Entry 7DVV (X-ray diffraction, 2.49 A resolution); this record covers chains A and M of the 4 polymer chains in the assembly.

Chain A:
Name: HTH marR-type domain-containing protein
From: Streptococcus agalactiae serotype III (strain NEM316)
Notes: fragment: heme sensor protein
UniProt: Q8E4J9 (Q8E4J9_STRA3); numbering as in UniProt (aligned over 1-146)
Amino-acid sequence (153 residues; row label = number of the first residue in the row):
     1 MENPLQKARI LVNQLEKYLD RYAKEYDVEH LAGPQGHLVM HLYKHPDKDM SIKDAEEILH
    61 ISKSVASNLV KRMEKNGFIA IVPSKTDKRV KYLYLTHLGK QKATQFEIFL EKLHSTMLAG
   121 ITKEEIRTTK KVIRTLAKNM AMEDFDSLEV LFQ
Unresolved in the structure: 1-2, 142-153
Differences from the reference sequence: expression tag (147-153)
Reported in the primary citation:
  - binding site for the 28-nt DNA strand: Lys53, Ser62, Lys63, Ser64, Ser67, Arg72, Arg89
  - mutagenesis - R89A: abolished binding to the 28-nt DNA strand
  - mutagenesis - K53A, S62A, K63A, S67A, K75A, H114A (Kd 25 nM): unchanged binding to the 28-nt DNA strand
  - mutagenesis - R72A: decreased binding to the 28-nt DNA strand

Chain M:
Molecule: 28-nt DNA strand
Sequence (28 nucleotides; numbered 1 to 28; the number before each row is that of its first residue):
     1 TTTAATAGTT ATCGTGAGAA CTATTTTA

Chain A / chain M interface:
Contacting residue pairs (25):
  Arg9(A) - DT15(M)  hydrogen bond to the phosphate
  Arg9(A) - DG16(M)  salt bridge to the phosphate
  Asn13(A) - DG16(M)  hydrogen bond to the phosphate
  Arg21(A) - DG18(M)  salt bridge to the phosphate
  Ser51(A) - DG8(M)  phosphate contact
  Ile52(A) - DG8(M)  hydrogen bond to the phosphate
  Ile52(A) - DT9(M)  phosphate contact
  Lys53(A) - DA7(M)  salt bridge to the phosphate
  Lys53(A) - DG8(M)  hydrogen bond to the phosphate
  Lys63(A) - DA7(M)  base contact
  Lys63(A) - DG8(M)  hydrogen bond to the base
  Lys63(A) - DT9(M)  base contact
  Ser64(A) - DT10(M)  base contact
  Ser64(A) - DA11(M)  base contact
  Ser67(A) - DT9(M)  hydrogen bond to the phosphate
  Ser67(A) - DT10(M)  base contact
  Lys71(A) - DT10(M)  salt bridge to the phosphate
  Arg89(A) - DA5(M)  base contact
  Arg89(A) - DT6(M)  hydrogen bond to the base
  Arg89(A) - DA7(M)  sugar contact
  Arg89(A) - DG8(M)  sugar contact
  Val90(A) - DA7(M)  phosphate contact
  Val90(A) - DG8(M)  phosphate contact
  Lys91(A) - DG8(M)  hydrogen bond to the phosphate
  Lys91(A) - DT9(M)  salt bridge to the phosphate
Interface residues without a listed pair, chain A (15 interface residues in all): Lys17, Asn68
Interface residues without a listed pair, chain M (11 interface residues in all): DA17

Overview:
Chain A and chain M form an interface of 15 and 11 residues respectively, with 8 hydrogen bonds and 5 salt
bridges. Polar pairs include Lys63(A)-DG8(M), Arg89(A)-DT6(M) and Arg9(A)-DT15(M). From the paper: a binding
site for the 28-nt DNA strand at Lys53(A), Ser62(A) and Lys63(A) among others; R89A of chain A abolishes
binding to the 28-nt DNA strand; 8 substitutions were tested in all.
Here chain A is HTH marR-type domain-containing protein (Streptococcus agalactiae serotype III (strain
NEM316)) and chain M is a 28-nt DNA strand. Entry 7DVV (Heme sensor protein PefR from Streptococcus agalactiae
bound to operator DNA (28-mer)) was determined by X-ray diffraction together with 7DVR, 7DVS, 7DVT and 7DVU
from the same study.
